PDB entry 6HVR | X-ray diffraction, 2.70 A resolution | chains B and C of the 28 polymer chains in the assembly

# Chain B
Name: Proteasome subunit alpha type-3
Organism: Saccharomyces cerevisiae S288C
Notes: EC 3.4.25.1
Reference sequence: P23638 (PSA3_YEAST); residues 0-257 here correspond to UniProt positions 1-258 (UniProt number = residue number + 1)
Amino-acid sequence (258 residues; each row starts with the number of its first residue; numbering starts at 0):
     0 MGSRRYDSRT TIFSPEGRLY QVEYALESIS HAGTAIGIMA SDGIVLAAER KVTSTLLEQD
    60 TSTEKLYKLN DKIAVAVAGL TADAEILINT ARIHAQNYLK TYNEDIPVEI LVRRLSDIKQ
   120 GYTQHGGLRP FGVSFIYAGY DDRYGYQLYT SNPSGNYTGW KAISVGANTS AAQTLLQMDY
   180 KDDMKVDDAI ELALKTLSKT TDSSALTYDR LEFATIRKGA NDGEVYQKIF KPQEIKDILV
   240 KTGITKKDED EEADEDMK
Disordered / not traced: 0, 245-257
Curated features (UniProtKB/Swiss-Prot):
  - cross-link (Glycyl lysine isopeptide (Lys-Gly)): Lys99 (interchain with G-Cter in ubiquitin), Lys198 (interchain with G-Cter in ubiquitin), Lys230 (interchain with G-Cter in ubiquitin)

# Chain C
Name: Proteasome subunit alpha type-4
Organism: Saccharomyces cerevisiae S288C
Notes: EC 3.4.25.1
Reference sequence: P40303 (PSA4_YEAST); residues -1 to 252 here correspond to UniProt positions 1-254 (UniProt number = residue number + 2)
Amino-acid sequence (254 residues; numbered -1 to 252; the number before each row is that of its first residue; numbers below 1 keep their minus sign (Met-1 is residue -1)):
    -1 MSGYDRALSI FSPDGHIFQV EYALEAVKRG TCAVGVKGKN CVVLGCERRS TLKLQDTRIT
    59 PSKVSKIDSH VVLSFSGLNA DSRILIEKAR VEAQSHRLTL EDPVTVEYLT RYVAGVQQRY
   119 TQSGGVRPFG VSTLIAGFDP RDDEPKLYQT EPSGIYSSWS AQTIGRNSKT VREFLEKNYD
   179 RKEPPATVEE CVKLTVRSLL EVVQTGAKNI EITVVKPDSD IVALSSEEIN QYVTQIEQEK
   239 QEQQEQDKKK KSNH
Disordered / not traced: -1 to 0, 241-252
Curated features (UniProtKB/Swiss-Prot):
  - modified residue: Thr58 (Phosphothreonine)

# Chain B / chain C interface
Contacting residue pairs (76; chain B residue first):
  Arg3(B) with Arg4(C), hydrogen bond (backbone-side chain)
  Asp6(B) with Tyr2(C), hydrogen bond; Arg4(C), salt bridge
  Arg8(B) with Arg4(C)
  Thr10(B) with Leu6(C); Arg125(C)
  Ile11(B) with Leu6(C), hydrophobic; Gln17(C)
  Phe12(B) with Gln17(C), hydrogen bond (backbone-side chain); Tyr20(C), hydrophobic; Ala21(C), hydrophobic; Ala24(C), hydrophobic; Leu76(C), hydrophobic; Arg125(C); Pro126(C); Gly128(C)
  Ser13(B) with Tyr20(C)
  Pro14(B) with Tyr20(C), hydrophobic; Glu23(C)
  Glu15(B) with Glu23(C); Arg27(C), hydrogen bond (backbone-side chain)
  Gly16(B) with Tyr20(C); Glu23(C); Ala24(C); Arg27(C), hydrogen bond (backbone-side chain)
  Arg17(B) with Arg27(C)
  Leu18(B) with Leu76(C), hydrophobic; Arg125(C)
  Met38(B) with Asp54(C); Arg56(C)
  Arg112(B) with Arg81(C)
  Ser115(B) with Arg81(C), hydrogen bond (backbone-side chain)
  Asp116(B) with Arg81(C), salt bridge; Ile82(C)
  Gln119(B) with Ala78(C); Asp79(C); Ile82(C)
  Thr122(B) with Arg125(C), hydrogen bond (backbone-side chain)
  Gln123(B) with Tyr118(C); Gly123(C); Val124(C); Arg125(C), hydrogen bond (backbone-backbone); Pro126(C); Phe127(C)
  His124(B) with Gly123(C); Val124(C)
  Gly125(B) with Tyr2(C); Gly123(C)
  Gly126(B) with Tyr2(C)
  Tyr143(B) with Arg56(C), hydrogen bond (backbone-side chain); Ile57(C), hydrophobic
  Tyr145(B) with Arg56(C), hydrogen bond (backbone-side chain)
  Gln146(B) with Ile57(C)
  Leu147(B) with Ile57(C)
  Tyr148(B) with Ile57(C)
  Ser153(B) with Ala78(C)
  Gly154(B) with Ala78(C); Arg81(C), hydrogen bond (backbone-side chain)
  Asn155(B) with Asn77(C); Ala78(C)
  Tyr156(B) with Pro59(C), hydrophobic; Arg81(C)
  Gly158(B) with Gln53(C); Asp54(C), hydrogen bond (backbone-backbone); Thr58(C), hydrogen bond (backbone-side chain)
  Trp159(B) with Leu50(C), hydrophobic; Lys51(C); Leu52(C); Gln53(C); Asp54(C)
  Lys160(B) with Leu52(C), hydrogen bond (backbone-backbone); Gln53(C); Asp54(C)
  Ala161(B) with Leu52(C)
  Leu175(B) with Leu52(C)
  Gln176(B) with Leu52(C)
Other interface residues (no listed pair), chain B (41 interface residues in all): Glu108, Thr157, Gln172, Tyr179

# Summary
41 residues of chain B face 31 of chain C across their interface; the contacts include 14 hydrogen bonds and 2
salt bridges. Among the polar pairs are Asp6(B)-Arg4(C), Asp116(B)-Arg81(C) and Arg3(B)-Arg4(C).
Chain B is Proteasome subunit alpha type-3 and chain C is Proteasome subunit alpha type-4, both from
Saccharomyces cerevisiae S288C; the structure, Yeast 20S proteasome with human beta2i (1-53) in complex with
16, was determined by X-ray diffraction together with 6HTB, 6HTC, 6HTD, 6HTP, 6HTR, 6HUB and 30 further
entries from the same study.
